PDB entry 7K5X | electron microscopy, 2.93 A resolution | chains G and J of the 13 polymer chains in the assembly

== Chain G ==
Molecule: Histone H2A type 1-B/E
Organism: Homo sapiens
UniProtKB: P04908 (H2A1B_HUMAN); residues 0-129 here correspond to UniProt positions 1-130 (UniProt number = residue number + 1)
Chain sequence (130 residues; numbered 0 to 129; the number before each row is that of its first residue; numbering starts at 0):
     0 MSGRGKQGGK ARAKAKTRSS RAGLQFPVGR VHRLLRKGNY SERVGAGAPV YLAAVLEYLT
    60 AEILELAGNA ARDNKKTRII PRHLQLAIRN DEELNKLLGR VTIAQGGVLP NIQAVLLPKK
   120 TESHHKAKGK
Unresolved in the structure: 0-9, 119-129
Curated features (UniProtKB/Swiss-Prot):
  - modified residue: Ser1 (N-acetylserine), Arg3 (Citrulline), Lys5 (N6-(2-hydroxyisobutyryl)lysine), Lys9 (N6-(2-hydroxyisobutyryl)lysine), Lys13 (N6-(beta-hydroxybutyryl)lysine), Lys36 (N6-(2-hydroxyisobutyryl)lysine), Lys74 (N6-(2-hydroxyisobutyryl)lysine), Lys75 (N6-(2-hydroxyisobutyryl)lysine), Lys95 (N6-(2-hydroxyisobutyryl)lysine), Gln104 (N5-methylglutamine), Lys118 (N6-(2-hydroxyisobutyryl)lysine), Lys119 (N6-crotonyllysine), Thr120 (Phosphothreonine), Lys125 (N6-crotonyllysine)
  - cross-link (Glycyl lysine isopeptide (Lys-Gly)): Lys13 (interchain with G-Cter in ubiquitin), Lys15 (interchain with G-Cter in ubiquitin), Lys119 (interchain with G-Cter in ubiquitin)

== Chain J ==
Molecule: 197-nt DNA strand
Organism: Homo sapiens
Sequence (197 nucleotides; each row starts with the number of its first residue):
     1 GGGGTGGTCG CTGTTCAATA CATGCACAGG ATGTATATAT CTGACACGTG CCTGGAGACT
    61 AGGGAGTAAT CCCCTTGGCG GTTAAAACGC GGGGGACAGC GCGTACGTGC GTTTAAGCGG
   121 TGCTAGAGCT GTCTACGACC AATTGAGCGG CCTCGGCACC GGGATTCTCC AGGGCGGCCG
   181 CGTATAGGGT CCAGCCC

== Chain G / chain J interface ==
Pairs across the interface (18):
  Arg11(G) - DA142(J)  hydrogen bond to the base
  Arg11(G) - DT143(J)  hydrogen bond to the base
  Lys13(G) - DG145(J)  salt bridge to the phosphate
  Thr16(G) - DA146(J)  sugar contact
  Arg29(G) - DG147(J)  hydrogen bond to the phosphate
  Arg29(G) - DC148(J)  salt bridge to the phosphate
  Arg42(G) - DG137(J)  sugar contact
  Arg42(G) - DA138(J)  phosphate contact
  Val43(G) - DG137(J)  sugar contact
  Val43(G) - DA138(J)  hydrogen bond to the phosphate
  Gly44(G) - DG137(J)  phosphate contact
  Ala45(G) - DG137(J)  hydrogen bond to the phosphate
  Lys75(G) - DC157(J)  phosphate contact
  Lys75(G) - DA158(J)  salt bridge to the phosphate
  Thr76(G) - DG156(J)  hydrogen bond to the phosphate
  Thr76(G) - DC157(J)  hydrogen bond to the phosphate
  Arg77(G) - DG156(J)  sugar contact
  Arg77(G) - DC157(J)  hydrogen bond to the phosphate
Other interface residues (no listed pair), chain G (13 interface residues in all): His31, Glu41

== Summary ==
13 residues of chain G face 11 of chain J across their interface; the contacts include 8 hydrogen bonds and 3
salt bridges. Polar pairs include Arg11(G)-DA142(J), Arg11(G)-DT143(J) and Arg29(G)-DG147(J).
Here chain G is Histone H2A type 1-B/E and chain J is a 197-nt DNA strand, both from Homo sapiens. Entry 7K5X
(Cryo-EM structure of a chromatosome containing human linker histone H1.0) was determined by electron
microscopy (same publication as 7K5Y, 7K60, 7K61 and 7K63).
